PDB entry 5U05 | electron microscopy, 7.90 A resolution (low resolution: residue-level contacts below are approximate; hydrogen-bond / salt-bridge calls are withheld) | chains A and B of the 4 polymer chains in the assembly

[Chain A (and B)]
Protein: CTP synthase
From: Escherichia coli
Notes: EC 6.3.4.2; chain B of this document is another copy of the same molecule, construct and numbering; everything in this record applies to it too
UniProt: B7MLA1 (PYRG_ECO45); numbering as in UniProt (aligned over 1-545)
Chain sequence (545 residues; numbered 1 to 545; the number before each row is that of its first residue):
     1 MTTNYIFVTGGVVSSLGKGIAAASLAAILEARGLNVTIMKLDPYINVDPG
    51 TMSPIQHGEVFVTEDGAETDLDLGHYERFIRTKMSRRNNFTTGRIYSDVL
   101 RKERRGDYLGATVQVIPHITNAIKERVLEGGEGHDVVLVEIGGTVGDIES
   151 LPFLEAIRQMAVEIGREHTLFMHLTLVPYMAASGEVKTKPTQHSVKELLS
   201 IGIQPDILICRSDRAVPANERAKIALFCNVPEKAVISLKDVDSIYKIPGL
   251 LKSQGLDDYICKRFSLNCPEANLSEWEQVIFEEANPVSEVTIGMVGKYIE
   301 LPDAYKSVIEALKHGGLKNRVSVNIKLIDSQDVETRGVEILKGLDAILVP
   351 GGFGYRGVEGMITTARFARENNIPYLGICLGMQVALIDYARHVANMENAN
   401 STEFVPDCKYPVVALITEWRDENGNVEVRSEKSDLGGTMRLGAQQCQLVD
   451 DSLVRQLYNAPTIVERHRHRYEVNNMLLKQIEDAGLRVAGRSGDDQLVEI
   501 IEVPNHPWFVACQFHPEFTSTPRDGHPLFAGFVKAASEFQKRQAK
Disordered / not traced: 428-437, 545
Cystine bridges: C261-C268
Curated features (UniProtKB/Swiss-Prot):
  - active site: C379 (Nucleophile), H515, E517
  - binding site (CTP): S14, D147 to E149, K187 to Q192, K223
  - binding site (UTP): S14, K187 to Q192, K223
  - binding site (ATP): S15 to I20, D72, K239 to V241
  - binding site (Mg(2+)): D72, E140
  - binding site (L-glutamine): G352, L380 to Q383, E403, R470
From the paper describing this entry:
  - mutagenesis - F281C/T335C: decreased catalytic activity

[How chain A and chain B interact]
Contacting residue pairs (13):
  I45(A) - L100(B)
  I45(A) - V113(B)
  N46(A) - E103(B)
  V47(A) - E103(B)
  T51(A) - E103(B)
  Q56(A) - G110(B)
  Q56(A) - T112(B)
  L100(A) - I45(B)
  E103(A) - N46(B)
  E103(A) - T51(B)
  G110(A) - Q56(B)
  T112(A) - Q56(B)
  V113(A) - I45(B)
Also at the interface, not in a pair above, chain A (11 interface residues in all): R104
Also at the interface, not in a pair above, chain B (10 interface residues in all): V47

[Overview]
Chain A and chain B form an interface of 11 and 10 residues respectively. UniProt lists 3 active-site
residues, 11 CTP-binding residues, 8 UTP-binding residues and 10 ATP-binding residues on chain A. From the
paper: F281C/T335C of chain A reduce catalytic activity.
Both chains are CTP synthase (Escherichia coli). Entry 5U05 (Cryo-EM structure of the E. coli CTP synthase
tetramer) was determined by electron microscopy together with 5TKV, 5U03, 5U3C and 5U6R from the same study.
